8IH8 - chains A and C of the 4 polymer chains in the assembly; structure by X-ray diffraction, 2.00 A resolution.

== Chain A ==
Name: Anti-sigma-F factor antagonist RsfB
Organism: Mycobacterium tuberculosis (strain ATCC 25618 / H37Rv)
Reference sequence: P9WGE1 (RSFB_MYCTU); residues 1-122 here = UniProt positions 1-122
Amino-acid sequence (124 residues; each row starts with the number of its first residue; numbers below 1 keep their minus sign (Gly-1 is residue -1)):
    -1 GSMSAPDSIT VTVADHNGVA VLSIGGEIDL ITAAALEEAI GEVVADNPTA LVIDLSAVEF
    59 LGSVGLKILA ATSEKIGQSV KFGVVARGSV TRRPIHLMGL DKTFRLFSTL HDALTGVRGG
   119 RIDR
Not modelled in the structure: -1 to 2, 118-122
Differences from the reference sequence: expression tag (-1 to 0)
UniProt features mapped onto this chain:
  - modified residue: Ser61 (Phosphoserine)
  - mutagenesis: Ser61 (S61A: Still interacts with RsbW; S61E: No longer interacts with RsbW)

== Chain C ==
Name: Anti-sigma-F factor RsbW
Organism: Mycobacterium tuberculosis (strain ATCC 25618 / H37Rv)
Reference sequence: P9WGX7 (RSBW_MYCTU); residues 1-145 here correspond to UniProt positions 24-168 (UniProt number = residue number + 23)
Amino-acid sequence (145 residues; row label = number of the first residue in the row):
     1 MADSDLPTKG RQRGVRAVEL NVAARLENLA LLRTLVGAIG TFEDLDFDAV ADLRLAVDEV
    61 CTRLIRSALP DATLRLVVDP RKDEVVVEAS AACDTHDVVA PGSFSWHVLT ALADDVQTFH
   121 DGRQPDVAGS VFGITLTARR AASSR
Not modelled in the structure: 1-11, 141-145
UniProt features mapped onto this chain:
  - binding site (ATP): Pro101 to Ser105

== How chain A and chain C interact ==
Contacting residue pairs - 30 pairs, chain A then chain C:
  Glu25(A) with Arg33(C), salt bridge; Arg54(C), salt bridge
  Asp27(A) with Arg33(C), salt bridge
  Leu28(A) with Leu26(C), hydrophobic; Thr62(C); Arg66(C)
  Glu57(A) with Arg54(C), hydrogen bond (backbone-side chain)
  Phe58(A) with Arg33(C); Arg54(C); Leu55(C), hydrophobic; Asp58(C)
  Leu59(A) with Leu55(C)
  Gly60(A) with Leu55(C)
  Ser61(A) with Leu55(C); Glu59(C), hydrogen bond; Phe104(C)
  Lys65(A) with Phe104(C)
  Ser87(A) with Phe47(C), hydrogen bond (side chain-backbone); Asp48(C), hydrogen bond; Ala51(C)
  Arg91(A) with Asp48(C), salt bridge; Asp52(C), salt bridge
  Pro92(A) with Leu55(C), hydrophobic
  Leu95(A) with Asp52(C); Ala111(C); Leu112(C), hydrophobic
  Met96(A) with Phe104(C), hydrophobic; His107(C); Val108(C); Ala111(C), hydrophobic
Also at the interface, not in a pair above, chain A (17 interface residues in all): Ile29, Leu64, Val88

== Summary ==
Chain A and chain C each contribute 17 residues to their interface; the contacts include 4 hydrogen bonds and
5 salt bridges. Among the polar pairs are Glu25(A)-Arg33(C), Glu25(A)-Arg54(C) and Asp27(A)-Arg33(C). From
UniProt: one mutagenesis site on chain A; 5 ATP-binding residues on chain C.
Chain A is Anti-sigma-F factor antagonist RsfB and chain C is Anti-sigma-F factor RsbW, both from
Mycobacterium tuberculosis (strain ATCC 25618 / H37Rv); the structure, anti-sigmaF factor and Anti-sigmaF
factor antagonist complex(usfx-RsfB), was determined by X-ray diffraction.
